PDB entry 7KAQ | electron microscopy, 4.00 A resolution | chains D and F of the 7 polymer chains in the assembly

[Chain D]
Molecule: Protein translocation protein SEC63
Source organism: Saccharomyces cerevisiae BY4741
UniProtKB: P14906 (SEC63_YEAST); residue numbers follow UniProt; this construct covers 2-663
Amino-acid sequence (694 residues; row label = number of the first residue in the row; numbers below 1 keep their minus sign (Gly-13 is residue -13)):
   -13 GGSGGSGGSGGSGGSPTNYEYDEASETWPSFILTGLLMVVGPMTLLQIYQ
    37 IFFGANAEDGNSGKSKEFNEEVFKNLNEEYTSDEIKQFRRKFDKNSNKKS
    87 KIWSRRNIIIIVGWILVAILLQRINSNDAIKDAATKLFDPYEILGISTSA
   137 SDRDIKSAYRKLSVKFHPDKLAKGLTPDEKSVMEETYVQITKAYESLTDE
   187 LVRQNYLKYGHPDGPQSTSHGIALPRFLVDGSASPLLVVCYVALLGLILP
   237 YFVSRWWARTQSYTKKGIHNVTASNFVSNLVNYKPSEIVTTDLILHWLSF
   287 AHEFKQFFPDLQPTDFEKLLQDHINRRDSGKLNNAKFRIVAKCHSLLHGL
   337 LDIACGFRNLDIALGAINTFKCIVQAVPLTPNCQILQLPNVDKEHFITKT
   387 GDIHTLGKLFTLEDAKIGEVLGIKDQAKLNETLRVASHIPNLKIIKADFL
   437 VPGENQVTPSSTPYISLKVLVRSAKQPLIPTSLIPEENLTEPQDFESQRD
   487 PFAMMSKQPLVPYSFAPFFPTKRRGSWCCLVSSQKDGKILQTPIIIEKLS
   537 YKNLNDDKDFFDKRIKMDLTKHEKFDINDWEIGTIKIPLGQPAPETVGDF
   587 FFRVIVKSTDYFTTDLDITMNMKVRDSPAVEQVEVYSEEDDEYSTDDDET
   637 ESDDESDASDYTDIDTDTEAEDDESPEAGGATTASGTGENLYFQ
Unresolved in the structure: -13 to 3, 37-53, 79-92, 116-201, 613-680
Construct notes: expression tag (-13 to 1, 664-680)
UniProt features mapped onto this chain:
  - modified residue: Ser512 (Phosphoserine)
  - mutagenesis: Ala179 (A179T: Temperature-sensitive), Pro426 (P426L: Temperature-sensitive), Ile431 (I431N: Temperature-sensitive), Pro503 (P503A: Temperature-sensitive), Gly511 (G511R: Temperature-sensitive), Thr652 (T652A: Abolishes interaction with SEC62; defect in protein translocation), Thr654 (T654A: Abolishes interaction with SEC62; defect in protein translocation)
From the paper describing this entry:
  - mutagenesis - E440R/F481S: unchanged growth
  - mutagenesis - E440R/F481S: decreased growth in response to pore-mutant (PM) Sec61alpha

[Chain F]
Molecule: Translocation protein SEC72
Source organism: Saccharomyces cerevisiae BY4741
UniProtKB: P39742 (SEC72_YEAST); numbering as in UniProt (aligned over 1-193)
Amino-acid sequence (193 residues; row label = number of the first residue in the row):
     1 MVTLEYNANSKLITASDAVVALSTETNIDQINVLTTSLIGETNPNFTPQP
    51 NEALSKMIKGLFESGMKNLQQKKLNEALKNVSLAIEMAQRKRAPWEAFAI
   101 QLPELHFMLRSKIDLCLILGKHLEALQDLDFLLGTGLIQPDVFVRKADCL
   151 LKLRQWEEARATCERGLALAPEDMKLRALLIETARNLAEYNGE
Unresolved in the structure: 1-2, 193

[Chain D / chain F interface]
Pairs across the interface - 22 pairs, chain D then chain F:
  His390(D) with Tyr190(F)
  Thr391(D) with Tyr190(F), hydrogen bond (side chain-backbone); Asn191(F), hydrogen bond
  Gly393(D) with Asn191(F)
  Lys394(D) with Glu189(F), salt bridge; Tyr190(F); Asn191(F), hydrogen bond (backbone-backbone)
  Gln520(D) with Glu164(F); Arg165(F); Ala168(F); Leu169(F)
  Lys521(D) with Arg165(F)
  Asp522(D) with Arg165(F), hydrogen bond (backbone-side chain)
  Gly523(D) with Arg165(F)
  Lys549(D) with Asn191(F), hydrogen bond (side chain-backbone); Gly192(F)
  Phe587(D) with Ala168(F)
  Arg589(D) with Ala161(F)
  Asp603(D) with Arg160(F), hydrogen bond (backbone-side chain); Glu164(F)
  Ile604(D) with Glu164(F)
  Thr605(D) with Glu164(F), hydrogen bond (backbone-side chain)
Other interface residues (no listed pair), chain D (16 interface residues in all): Thr397, Thr600

[Summary]
16 residues of chain D and 10 residues of chain F are in contact, with 7 hydrogen bonds and 1 salt bridge.
Among the polar pairs are Lys394(D)-Glu189(F), Thr391(D)-Tyr190(F) and Thr391(D)-Asn191(F). From the paper:
E440R/F481S of chain D reduce growth in response to pore-mutant (PM) Sec61alpha; E440R/F481S of chain D leave
growth unchanged.
Here chain D is Protein translocation protein SEC63 and chain F is Translocation protein SEC72, both from
Saccharomyces cerevisiae BY4741. Entry 7KAQ (Cryo-EM structure of the Sec complex from S. cerevisiae, Sec61
pore mutant, class with Sec62, conformation ...) was determined by electron microscopy, deposited together
with 7KAH, 7KAI, 7KAJ, 7KAK, 7KAL, 7KAM and 8 further entries.
